PDB entry 8GXH | X-ray diffraction, 1.59 A resolution | chain A

Chain A:
Protein: 3C-like proteinase nsp5
Organism: Severe acute respiratory syndrome coronavirus 2
Notes: EC 3.4.22.69
UniProt: P0DTC1 (R1A_SARS2); residues 1-306 here correspond to UniProt positions 3264-3569 (UniProt number = residue number + 3263)
Sequence (306 residues; row label = number of the first residue in the row):
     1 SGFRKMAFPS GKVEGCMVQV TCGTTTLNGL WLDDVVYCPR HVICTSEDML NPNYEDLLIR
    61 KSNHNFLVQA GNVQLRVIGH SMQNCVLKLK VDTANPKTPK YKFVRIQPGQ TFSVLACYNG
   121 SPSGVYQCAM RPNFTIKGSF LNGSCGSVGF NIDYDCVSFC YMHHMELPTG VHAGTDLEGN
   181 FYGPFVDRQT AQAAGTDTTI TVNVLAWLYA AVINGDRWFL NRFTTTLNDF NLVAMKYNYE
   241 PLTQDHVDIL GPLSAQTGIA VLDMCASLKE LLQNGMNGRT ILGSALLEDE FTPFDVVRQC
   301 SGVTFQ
Unresolved in the structure: 304-306
Glycans and other covalent adducts: 14b (0AX) linked to Cys145
Small-molecule neighbours: 14b (0AX; N-[(2S)-3-cyclohexyl-1-oxidanylidene-1-[[(2S,3R)-3-oxidanyl-4-oxidanylidene-1-[(3S)-2-oxidanylidenepiperidin-3-yl]-4-[(phenylmethyl)amino]butan-2-yl]amino]propan-2-yl]-1-benzofuran-2-carboxamide): Ser1, Thr26, Leu27, His41, Met49, Tyr54, Phe140, Leu141, Asn142, Gly143, Ser144, His163, His164, Met165, Glu166, His172, Asp187, Arg188, Gln189
What the authors report for this chain:
  - catalytic residues: His41, Cys145
  - binding site for 14b: Thr26, His41, Tyr54, Phe140, Asn142, Gly143, Cys145, His163, His164, Met165, Glu166, Asp187, Arg188

Overview:
Covalently linked 14b: at Cys145. From the paper: catalytic residues His41 and Cys145; a binding site for 14b
at Thr26, His41 and Tyr54 among others.
Chain A is 3C-like proteinase nsp5 (Severe acute respiratory syndrome coronavirus 2); the structure, The
crystal structure of SARS-CoV-2 main protease in complex with 14b, was determined by X-ray diffraction (same
publication as 8GXG, 7W33 and 7W34).
